PDB entry 9I4X | electron microscopy, 2.79 A resolution | chains A and B of the 24 polymer chains in the assembly

Chain A:
Protein: Cytochrome b
Organism: Toxoplasma gondii GT1
UniProt: O20672 (CYB_TOXGO); residues 1-368 here = UniProt positions 1-368
Amino-acid sequence (368 residues; row label = number of the first residue in the row):
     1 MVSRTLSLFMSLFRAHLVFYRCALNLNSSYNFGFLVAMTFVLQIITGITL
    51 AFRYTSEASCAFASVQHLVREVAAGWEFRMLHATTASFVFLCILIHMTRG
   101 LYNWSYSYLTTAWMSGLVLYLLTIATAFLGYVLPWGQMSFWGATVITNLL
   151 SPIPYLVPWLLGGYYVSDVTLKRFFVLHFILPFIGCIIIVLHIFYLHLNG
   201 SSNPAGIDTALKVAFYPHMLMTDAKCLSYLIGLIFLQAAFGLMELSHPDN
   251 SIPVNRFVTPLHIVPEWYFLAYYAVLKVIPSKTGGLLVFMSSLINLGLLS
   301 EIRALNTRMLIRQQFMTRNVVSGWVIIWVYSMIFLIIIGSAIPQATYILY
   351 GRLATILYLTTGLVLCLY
Disordered / not traced: 1-8
Sequence notes: engineered mutation Phe9 (Ser in O20672)
Bound ions: heme Fe site 1: His82, His178; heme Fe site 2 near His96 (its only coordinating residue here)
Residues lining bound ligands:
  - A1IJD (6-chloranyl-7-methoxy-2-methyl-3-[4-[4-(trifluoromethyloxy)phenoxy]phenyl]-1H-quinolin-4-one), molecule 1: His16, Leu17, Tyr20, Cys22, Leu26, Tyr30, Asn31, Phe34, Cys186, Ile189, Val190, Ile193, Leu196, His197, Ser201, Phe215, Met219, Asp223
  - A1IJD, molecule 2: Ser292, Leu293, Tyr358
  - Atovaquone (AOQ; 2-[trans-4-(4-chlorophenyl)cyclohexyl]-3-hydroxynaphthalene-1,4-dione): Ile124, Phe128, Tyr131, Met138, Trp141, Gly142, Val145, Ile146, Ile263, Pro265, Phe269, Tyr272, Tyr273, Leu276, Phe289
  - heme (HEM), molecule 1: Tyr30, Asn31, Phe32, Gly33, Phe34, Val36, Ala37, Phe40, His96, Met97, Arg99, Ser105, Leu109, Ala112, Trp113, Gly116, Leu117, Leu119, Tyr120, Ile189, His192, Ile193, Leu196, Ser201, Ser202
  - heme (HEM), molecule 2: Phe40, Gln43, Ile44, Gly47, Ile48, Leu50, Ala51, Tyr54, Val65, Arg79, His82, Ala83, Ala86, Thr126, Ala127, Gly130, Tyr131, Leu133, Pro134, Phe175, His178, Phe179, Pro182, Phe183, Tyr268
  - 1,2-diacyl-sn-glycero-3-phosphocholine (PC1), molecule 1: Phe34, Met38, Val41, Tyr216, Leu220, Met221, Ala224, Leu227
  - 1,2-diacyl-sn-glycero-3-phosphocholine (PC1), molecule 2: Tyr155, Leu156, Trp159
Swiss-Prot annotation at these positions:
  - binding site (heme b): His82, His96, His178, His192
  - binding site (a ubiquinone): His197
What the authors report for this chain:
  - binding site for Atovaquone: Ile124, Phe128, Tyr131, Met138, Ile263, Pro265, Tyr272, Phe289
  - specificity-determining residues: Tyr272
  - conformationally variable residues (loop rearrangement): Ile263
  - mutagenesis - T222P: decreased binding to 7-methoxy ELQs (citing earlier work)

Chain B:
Protein: Cytochrome c1, heme protein
Organism: Toxoplasma gondii GT1
UniProt: S7W9J5 (S7W9J5_TOXGG); residue numbers follow UniProt; this construct covers 1-398
Amino-acid sequence (398 residues; each row starts with the number of its first residue):
     1 MGGGGGGALNKLFPGYKDKIWMKVPVQWRQQMIQHWNKSYEKQVYSESVA
    51 LNRTFQARNQLVLDRLKPSGAYRLPAVDYKRQLSRGTLVEGADFYLPTAQ
   101 EQQRLARHFEPYSEQEQEERRKFRFQSISVYLAVALGASFVHDYFYQRRP
   151 VAWCLEKEPPHPPSYPFWFKSLFHSHDIPSVRRGYEVYRKVCATCHSMEQ
   201 LHFRHLVGEVLPEKRVKQIAAEYDVTDGPNDQGEMYTRPGILGDAFPSPY
   251 PNEEAARYANGGAYPPDLSLITAARHFGPDYLMALLGGYRDPPEGVELRP
   301 GLYWNVWFPGNAIAMPPPLMDEMIDYEDGTPCNISQMSKDVVNFLTWATE
   351 PTADERKLYGLKCVSAIAIGTVLMTLWWRFYWAMYATRRIDFGKLKYL
Disordered / not traced: 1-155
Glycans and other covalent adducts: heme c (HEC) linked to Cys192, Cys195
Bound ions: heme c Fe near His196 (its only coordinating residue here)
Residues lining bound ligands: heme c (HEC): Val191, Thr194, His196, Asn260, Ala263, Tyr264, Pro265, Pro266, Leu268, Ile271, Arg275, Tyr281, Leu282, Leu285, Leu286, Phe308, Pro309, Ile313, Ala314, Met315, Pro316, Leu319, Leu345

Interface between chain A and chain B:
Pairs across the interface - 42 pairs, chain A then chain B:
  Gln66(A) with Gln200(B); Leu270(B)
  Arg70(A) with Gln200(B); Leu201(B); Ser269(B); Ala348(B), hydrogen bond (side chain-backbone); Pro351(B)
  Glu71(A) with Arg204(B), salt bridge; His205(B), salt bridge
  Trp76(A) with Glu355(B), hydrogen bond; Arg356(B)
  Met80(A) with Glu350(B); Arg356(B)
  Leu211(A) with Ile390(B), hydrophobic
  Val213(A) with Tyr385(B), hydrophobic
  Pro217(A) with Tyr381(B)
  His218(A) with Trp378(B)
  Met221(A) with Met374(B), hydrophobic; Trp377(B), hydrophobic; Tyr381(B), hydrophobic
  Thr222(A) with Trp378(B)
  Lys225(A) with Met374(B); Trp378(B)
  Tyr229(A) with Thr371(B)
  Gly232(A) with Ile367(B)
  Ala239(A) with Arg356(B), hydrogen bond (backbone-side chain); Gly360(B)
  Phe240(A) with Leu172(B); Lys357(B); Gly360(B); Leu361(B)
  His247(A) with His276(B), hydrogen bond
  Pro248(A) with Ala273(B); Ala274(B); Arg275(B); His276(B)
  Ser251(A) with Leu270(B); Ala273(B), hydrogen bond (side chain-backbone); Ala274(B)
  Ile252(A) with Ala274(B), hydrophobic
  Ile342(A) with Glu158(B)
  Tyr347(A) with Glu158(B), hydrogen bond
Interface residues without a listed pair, chain A (35 interface residues in all): Leu24, Phe62, Val69, Ala224, Ser228, Ile231, Phe235, Leu236, Ala238, Glu244, Asp249, Leu261, His262
Interface residues without a listed pair, chain B (37 interface residues in all): His202, Pro309, Thr352, Tyr359, Cys363, Val364, Thr375, Trp382, Arg388

Summary:
35 residues of chain A face 37 of chain B across their interface; the contacts include 6 hydrogen bonds and 2
salt bridges. Polar pairs include Glu71(A)-Arg204(B), Glu71(A)-His205(B) and Arg70(A)-Ala348(B). From the
paper: a binding site for Atovaquone at Ile124(A), Phe128(A) and Tyr131(A) among others; T222P of chain A
reduces binding to 7-methoxy ELQs.
Here chain A is Cytochrome b and chain B is Cytochrome c1, heme protein, both from Toxoplasma gondii GT1.
Entry 9I4X (Toxoplasma gondii cytochrome bc1 complex from the respiratory supercomplex III2-IV inhibited by
atovaquone and ELQ-300) was determined by electron microscopy together with 9G9T from the same study.
